2X1M - chain A; structure by X-ray diffraction, 2.80 A resolution.

[Chain A]
Molecule: Methionyl-tRNA synthetase
From: Mycobacterium smegmatis
Notes: EC 6.1.1.10
UniProt: A0R3E2 (A0R3E2_MYCS2); numbering as in UniProt (aligned over 2-515)
Amino-acid sequence (524 residues; numbered -8 to 515; the number before each row is that of its first residue; numbers below 1 keep their minus sign (Met-8 is residue -8)):
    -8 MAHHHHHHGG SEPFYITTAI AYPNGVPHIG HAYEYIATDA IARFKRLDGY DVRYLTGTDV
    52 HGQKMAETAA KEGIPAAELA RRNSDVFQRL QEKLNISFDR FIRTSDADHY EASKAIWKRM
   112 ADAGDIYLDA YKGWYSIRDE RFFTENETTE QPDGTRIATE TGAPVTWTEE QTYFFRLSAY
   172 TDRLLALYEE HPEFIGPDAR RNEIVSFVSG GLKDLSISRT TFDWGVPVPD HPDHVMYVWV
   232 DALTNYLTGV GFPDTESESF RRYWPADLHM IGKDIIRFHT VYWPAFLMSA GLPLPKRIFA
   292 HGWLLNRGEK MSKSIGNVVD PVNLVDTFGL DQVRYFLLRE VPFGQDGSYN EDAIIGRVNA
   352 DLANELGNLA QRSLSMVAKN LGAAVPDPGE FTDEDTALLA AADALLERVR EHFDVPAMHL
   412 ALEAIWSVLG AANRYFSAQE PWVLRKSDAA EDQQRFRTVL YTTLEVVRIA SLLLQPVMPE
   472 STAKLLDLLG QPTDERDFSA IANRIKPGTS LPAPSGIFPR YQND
Disordered / not traced: -8 to 1, 513-515
Sequence notes: expression tag (-8 to 1)
Small-molecule neighbours:
  - dihydrogenphosphate ion (2HP): Ile186, Gly187, Pro188, Asp189, Arg288, Phe290, Val406
  - 3-cyclohexyl-1-propylsulfonic acid (CXS): Ala114, Gly115, Asp116, Arg167, Ala170, Tyr171, Arg174
  - methionine (MET): Ala10, Ile11, Ala12, Tyr13, Asp50, Trp230, Ala233, Leu234, Asn236, Tyr237, Ile266, His270

[Summary]
Ligands of chain A: methionine, dihydrogenphosphate ion and 3-cyclohexyl-1-propylsulfonic acid.
Chain A is Methionyl-tRNA synthetase (Mycobacterium smegmatis); the structure, Crystal structure of
Mycobacterium smegmatis methionyl-tRNA synthetase in complex with methionine, was determined by X-ray
diffraction together with 2X1L from the same study.
